PDB entry 2JLD | X-ray diffraction, 2.35 A resolution | chains A and E of the 3 polymer chains in the assembly

Chain A:
Name: Glycogen synthase kinase-3 beta
Organism: Homo sapiens
Notes: EC 2.7.11.26
UniProtKB: P49841 (GSK3B_HUMAN); numbering as in UniProt (aligned over 1-420)
Amino-acid sequence (420 residues; row label = number of the first residue in the row):
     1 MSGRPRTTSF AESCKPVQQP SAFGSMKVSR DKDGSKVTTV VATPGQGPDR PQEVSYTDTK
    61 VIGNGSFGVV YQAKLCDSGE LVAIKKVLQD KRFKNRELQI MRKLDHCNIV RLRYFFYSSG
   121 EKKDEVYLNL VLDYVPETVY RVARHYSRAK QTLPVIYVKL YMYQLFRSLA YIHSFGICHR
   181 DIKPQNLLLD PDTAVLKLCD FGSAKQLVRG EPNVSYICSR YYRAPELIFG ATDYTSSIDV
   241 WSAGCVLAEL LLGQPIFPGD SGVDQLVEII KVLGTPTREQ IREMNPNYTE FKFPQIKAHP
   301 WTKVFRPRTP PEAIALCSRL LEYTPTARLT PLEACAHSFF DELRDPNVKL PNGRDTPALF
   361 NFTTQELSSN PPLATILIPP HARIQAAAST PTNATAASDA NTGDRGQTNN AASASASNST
Disordered / not traced: 1-34, 120, 290, 386-420
Residues lining bound ligands: ruthenium pyridocarbazole (AG1): I62, G63, N64, F67, V70, A83, K85, V110, L132, D133, Y134, V135, P136, E137, T138, R141, Q185, N186, L188, C199, D200
Swiss-Prot annotation at these positions:
  - active site: D181 (Proton acceptor)
  - binding site (ATP): I62 to V70, K85
  - modified residue: S9 (Phosphoserine), Y216 (Phosphotyrosine), S389 (Phosphoserine), T390 (Phosphothreonine), T402 (Phosphothreonine)
  - lipidation: C14 (S-palmitoyl cysteine)
  - mutagenesis: S9 (S9A: Loss of phosphorylation; abolished inhibition of activity, leading to constitutively active), C14 (C14A: Significantly reduced palmitoylation), K85 to K86 (Abolished serine/threonine-protein kinase activity), R96 (R96A: Prevents the phosphorylation of phosphate-primed glycogen synthase), L128 (L128A: Abolishes activity toward AXIN1)
From the paper describing this entry:
  - binding site for ruthenium pyridocarbazole: I62, G63, F67, V70, A83, K85, V110, L132, D133, Y134, V135, T138, R141, Q185, L188, C199, D200

Chain E:
Name: Peptide (ala-gly-gly-ala-ala-ala-ala-ala)
Amino-acid sequence (8 residues; each row starts with the number of its first residue):
     1 AGGAAAAA

Chain A / chain E interface:
Pairs across the interface - 18 pairs, chain A then chain E:
  S35(A) with A8(E)
  K36(A) with A7(E)
  V37(A) with A6(E); A7(E), hydrogen bond (backbone-backbone)
  T38(A) with A5(E)
  T39(A) with A4(E); A5(E), hydrogen bond (backbone-backbone)
  V40(A) with G3(E)
  V41(A) with A1(E); G2(E); G3(E), hydrogen bond (backbone-backbone)
  A42(A) with A1(E)
  T43(A) with A1(E)
  F115(A) with A1(E), hydrophobic
  F116(A) with G2(E)
  Y117(A) with A1(E), hydrophobic; G2(E); G3(E), hydrogen bond (backbone-backbone)

In short:
The interface between chain A and chain E involves 12 residues on one side and 8 on the other, with 4 hydrogen
bonds. Backbone hydrogen bonds pair V37(A)-A7(E), T39(A)-A5(E) and V41(A)-G3(E). Ligands of chain A: ruthenium
pyridocarbazole. The paper reports a binding site for ruthenium pyridocarbazole at I62(A), G63(A) and F67(A)
among others.
Here chain A is Glycogen synthase kinase-3 beta (Homo sapiens) and chain E is Peptide
(ala-gly-gly-ala-ala-ala-ala-ala). Entry 2JLD (Extremely Tight Binding of Ruthenium Complex to Glycogen
Synthase Kinase 3) was determined by X-ray diffraction.
